PDB entry 7L8Y | electron microscopy, 4.20 A resolution (low resolution: residue-level contacts below are approximate; hydrogen-bond / salt-bridge calls are withheld) | chains D and B of the 8 polymer chains in the assembly

# Chain D (and B)
Name: BG505 SOSIP.v5.2 N241/N289 - gp41
From: Human immunodeficiency virus 1
Notes: chain B of this document is another copy of the same molecule, construct and numbering; everything in this record applies to it too
Amino-acid sequence (145 residues; each row starts with the number of its first residue):
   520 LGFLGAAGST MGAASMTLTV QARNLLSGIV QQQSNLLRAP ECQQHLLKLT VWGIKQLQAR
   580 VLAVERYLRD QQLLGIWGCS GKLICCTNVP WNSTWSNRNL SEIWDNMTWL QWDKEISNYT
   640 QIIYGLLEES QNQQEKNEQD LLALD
Unresolved in the structure: 520, 663-664 (chain B: 663-664)
Disulfides: Cys598-Cys604
Glycans and other covalent adducts: N-acetylglucosamine (NAG) linked to Asn611, Asn637

# How chain D and chain B interact
Contacting residue pairs (31; chain D residue first):
  Thr538(D) - Ile595(B)
  Thr538(D) - Asn651(B)
  Ala541(D) - Gln591(B)
  Arg542(D) - Gln591(B)
  Arg542(D) - Ile595(B)
  Arg542(D) - Glu647(B)
  Leu545(D) - Leu587(B)
  Leu545(D) - Arg588(B)
  Leu545(D) - Gln591(B)
  Ile548(D) - Glu584(B)
  Val549(D) - Arg588(B)
  Gln552(D) - Leu581(B)
  Leu566(D) - Val570(B)
  Leu566(D) - Ile573(B)
  Leu566(D) - Lys574(B)
  Leu566(D) - Gln577(B)
  Thr569(D) - Thr569(B)
  Leu576(D) - Leu576(B)
  Leu576(D) - Gln577(B)
  Arg579(D) - Leu581(B)
  Arg579(D) - Glu584(B)
  Val583(D) - Leu587(B)
  Tyr586(D) - Gln591(B)
  Leu587(D) - Leu587(B)
  Gly600(D) - Glu654(B)
  Lys601(D) - Glu654(B)
  Lys601(D) - Glu657(B)
  Leu602(D) - Glu654(B)
  Ile603(D) - Glu654(B)
  Ile603(D) - Gln658(B)
  Cys605(D) - Leu661(B)
Also at the interface, not in a pair above, chain D (24 interface residues in all): Met535, Ser546, Gly572, Ile573, Val580
Also at the interface, not in a pair above, chain B (22 interface residues in all): Val580, Val583, Gly594, Lys655

# In short
24 residues of chain D and 22 residues of chain B are in contact. N-acetylglucosamine is covalently linked to
Asn611(D) and Asn637(D).
Both chains are BG505 SOSIP.v5.2 N241/N289 - gp41 (Human immunodeficiency virus 1). Entry 7L8Y (BG505
SOSIP.v5.2 N241/N289 in complex with the polyclonal Fab pAbC-5 from animal Rh.33311 (Wk26 time point)) was
determined by electron microscopy, deposited together with 7L7T, 7L7U, 7L85, 7L86, 7L87, 7L88 and 15 further
entries.
